Entry 4TV8 (X-ray diffraction, 2.10 A resolution); this record covers chains C and D of the 6 polymer chains in the assembly.

Chain C:
Molecule: Tubulin alpha-1B chain
Organism: Bos taurus
Notes: fragment: stathmin-like domain
Reference sequence: P81947 (TBA1B_BOVIN); numbering as in UniProt (aligned over 1-451)
Amino-acid sequence (451 residues; row label = number of the first residue in the row):
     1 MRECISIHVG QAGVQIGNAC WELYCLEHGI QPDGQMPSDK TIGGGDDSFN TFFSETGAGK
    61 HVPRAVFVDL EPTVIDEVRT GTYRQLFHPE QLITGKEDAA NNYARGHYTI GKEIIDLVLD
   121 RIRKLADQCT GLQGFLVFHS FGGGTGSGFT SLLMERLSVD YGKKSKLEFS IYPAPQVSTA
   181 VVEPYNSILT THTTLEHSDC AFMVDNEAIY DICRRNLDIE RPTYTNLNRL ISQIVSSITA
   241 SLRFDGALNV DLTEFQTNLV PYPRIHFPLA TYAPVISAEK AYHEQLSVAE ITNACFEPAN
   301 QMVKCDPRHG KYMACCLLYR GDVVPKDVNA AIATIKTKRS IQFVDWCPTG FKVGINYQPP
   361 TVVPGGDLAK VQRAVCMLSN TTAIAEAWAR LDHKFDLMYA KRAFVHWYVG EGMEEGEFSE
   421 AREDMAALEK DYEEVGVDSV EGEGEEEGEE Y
Not modelled in the structure: 441-451
Ion coordination: Ca2+: Asp39, Thr41, Gly44, Glu55
Ligand contacts: GTP (guanosine-5'-triphosphate): Gly10, Gln11, Ala12, Gln15, Ile16, Asp69, Asp98, Ala99, Ala100, Asn101, Ser140, Gly142, Gly143, Gly144, Thr145, Gly146, Ile171, Pro173, Val177, Ser178, Thr179, Glu183, Asn206, Tyr224, Leu227, Asn228, Ile231

Chain D:
Molecule: Tubulin beta-2B chain
Organism: Bos taurus
Reference sequence: Q6B856 (TBB2B_BOVIN); the author numbering skips numbers that UniProt does not, so the offset changes along the chain: 1-42 = UniProt 1-42; 45-360 = UniProt 43-358; 369-455 = UniProt 359-445
Amino-acid sequence (445 residues; numbered 1 to 455; 10 numbers in that range are skipped by the numbering (no residue carries them; nothing is unmodelled there); the number before each row is that of its first residue):
     1 MREIVHIQAG QCGNQIGAKF WEVISDEHGI DPTGSYHGDS DL
    45 QLERINVYYN EATGNKYVPR AILVDLEPGT MDSVRSGPFG QIFRPDNFVF GQSGAGNNWA
   105 KGHYTEGAEL VDSVLDVVRK ESESCDCLQG FQLTHSLGGG TGSGMGTLLI SKIREEYPDR
   165 IMNTFSVMPS PKVSDTVVEP YNATLSVHQL VENTDETYCI DNEALYDICF RTLKLTTPTY
   225 GDLNHLVSAT MSGVTTCLRF PGQLNADLRK LAVNMVPFPR LHFFMPGFAP LTSRGSQQYR
   285 ALTVPELTQQ MFDSKNMMAA CDPRHGRYLT VAAIFRGRMS MKEVDEQMLN VQNKNSSYFV
   345 EWIPNNVKTA VCDIPP
   369 RGLKMSATFI GNSTAIQELF KRISEQFTAM FRRKAFLHWY TGEGMDEMEF TEAESNMNDL
   429 VSEYQQYQDA TADEQGEFEE EEGEDEA
Not modelled in the structure: 277-285, 442-455
Ion coordination: Mg2+: Gln11 (together with GDP)
Ligand contacts:
  - 3GT ((3beta,4beta,5beta,10beta,11E,13E)-maytansine): Ala99, Gly100, Asn101, Asn102, Lys105, Asp179, Thr180, Val181, Val182, Phe404, Trp407, Tyr408
  - GDP (guanosine-5'-diphosphate): Gly10, Gln11, Cys12, Gln15, Ile16, Ala99, Asn101, Ser140, Gly142, Gly143, Gly144, Thr145, Gly146, Ser147, Val171, Pro173, Val177, Ser178, Glu183, Asn206, Leu209, Tyr224, Leu227, Asn228, Val231
UniProt features mapped onto this chain:
  - motif: Met1 to Ile4 (MREI motif)
  - binding site (GTP): Gln11, Glu71, Ser140, Gly144, Thr145, Gly146, Asn206, Asn228
  - binding site (Mg(2+)): Glu71
  - modified residue: Ser40 (Phosphoserine), Thr57 (Phosphothreonine), Lys60 (N6-acetyllysine), Ser174 (Phosphoserine), Thr287 (Phosphothreonine), Thr292 (Phosphothreonine), Arg320 (Omega-N-methylarginine), Glu448 (5-glutamyl polyglutamate)
  - cross-link (Glycyl lysine isopeptide (Lys-Gly)): Lys60 (interchain with G-Cter in ubiquitin), Lys326 (interchain with G-Cter in ubiquitin)
Reported in the primary citation:
  - binding site for 3GT: Asn101, Asn102, Lys105, Val181, Val182, Phe404, Tyr408

Chain C / chain D interface:
Contacting residue pairs (56):
  Gln11(C) - Gln247(D)  hydrogen bond
  Lys96(C) - Asp130(D)  salt bridge
  Glu97(C) - Arg2(D)  salt bridge
  Glu97(C) - Cys131(D)
  Glu97(C) - Arg164(D)  salt bridge
  Asp98(C) - Lys254(D)  salt bridge
  Ala100(C) - Arg253(D)
  Ala100(C) - Lys254(D)
  Ala100(C) - Val257(D)
  Asn101(C) - Lys254(D)
  Arg105(C) - Arg253(D)
  Pro175(C) - Asn349(D)
  Ser178(C) - Leu248(D)
  Ser178(C) - Lys352(D)  hydrogen bond
  Thr179(C) - Leu248(D)
  Thr179(C) - Asn258(D)  hydrogen bond (backbone-side chain)
  Ala180(C) - Asn258(D)
  Ala180(C) - Lys352(D)
  Val181(C) - Asn258(D)  hydrogen bond (backbone-side chain)
  Val181(C) - Ile347(D)  hydrophobic
  Val181(C) - Asn349(D)
  Val181(C) - Lys352(D)
  Val182(C) - Val257(D)  hydrophobic
  Tyr210(C) - Asp329(D)
  Glu220(C) - Lys326(D)
  Arg221(C) - Met325(D)
  Arg221(C) - Asp329(D)  salt bridge
  Tyr224(C) - Gln247(D)
  Lys394(C) - Pro348(D)
  Lys394(C) - Asn349(D)  hydrogen bond
  Leu397(C) - Glu345(D)
  Leu397(C) - Trp346(D)
  Leu397(C) - Pro348(D)  hydrophobic
  Leu397(C) - Ala440(D)  hydrophobic
  Met398(C) - Trp346(D)  hydrogen bond (backbone-backbone)
  Met398(C) - Pro348(D)
  Lys401(C) - Phe262(D)
  Lys401(C) - Trp346(D)
  Lys401(C) - Ala438(D)
  Lys401(C) - Thr439(D)  hydrogen bond (side chain-backbone)
  Lys401(C) - Ala440(D)
  Arg402(C) - Phe262(D)
  Ala403(C) - Pro261(D)
  Ala403(C) - Phe262(D)  hydrophobic
  Phe404(C) - Val257(D)
  Phe404(C) - Val260(D)
  Phe404(C) - Pro261(D)  hydrogen bond (backbone-backbone)
  Phe404(C) - Thr314(D)
  Phe404(C) - Ile347(D)  hydrophobic
  His406(C) - Val260(D)
  His406(C) - Pro261(D)  hydrogen bond (side chain-backbone)
  His406(C) - Phe262(D)
  His406(C) - Pro263(D)
  Trp407(C) - Ala256(D)
  Trp407(C) - Val257(D)
  Trp407(C) - Val260(D)  hydrogen bond (side chain-backbone)
Also at the interface, not in a pair above, chain C (27 interface residues in all): Glu411
Also at the interface, not in a pair above, chain D (30 interface residues in all): Asp251, Asn350

In short:
Chain C and chain D form an interface of 27 and 30 residues respectively, with 10 hydrogen bonds and 5 salt
bridges. Polar pairs include Lys96(C)-Asp130(D), Glu97(C)-Arg2(D) and Glu97(C)-Arg164(D). Chain C binds GTP.
Ligands of chain D: GDP and compound 3GT. From the paper: a binding site for 3GT at Asn101(D), Asn102(D) and
Lys105(D) among others.
Here chain C is Tubulin alpha-1B chain and chain D is Tubulin beta-2B chain, both from Bos taurus. Entry 4TV8
(Tubulin-Maytansine complex) was determined by X-ray diffraction together with 4TUY and 4TV9 from the same
study.
